Entry 5AOO (X-ray diffraction, 2.10 A resolution); this record covers chains A and B of the 3 polymer chains in the assembly.

Chain A:
Protein: VP0
From: Aichivirus a
UniProtKB: Q91QP4 (Q91QP4_AIV); residues 1-253 here correspond to UniProt positions 764-1016 (UniProt number = residue number + 763)
Chain sequence (253 residues; row label = number of the first residue in the row):
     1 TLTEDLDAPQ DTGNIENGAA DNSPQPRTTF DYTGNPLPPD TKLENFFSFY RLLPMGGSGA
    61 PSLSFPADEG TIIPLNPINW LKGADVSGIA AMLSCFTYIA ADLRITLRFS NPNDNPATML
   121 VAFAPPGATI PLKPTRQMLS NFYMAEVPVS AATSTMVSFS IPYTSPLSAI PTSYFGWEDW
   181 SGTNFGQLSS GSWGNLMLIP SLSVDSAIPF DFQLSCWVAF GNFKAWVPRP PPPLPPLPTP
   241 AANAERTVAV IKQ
Not modelled in the structure: 84-87, 234-253

Chain B:
Protein: VP1
From: Aichivirus a
UniProtKB: Q91QP4 (Q91QP4_AIV); residues 1-370 here correspond to UniProt positions 171-540 (UniProt number = residue number + 170)
Chain sequence (370 residues; numbered 1 to 370; the number before each row is that of its first residue):
     1 GNSVTNIYGN GNNVTTDVGA NGWAPTVSTG LGDGPVSASA DSLPGRSGGA SSEKTHTVSG
    61 SSNKVGSRFS KWWEPAAARA SESATDSAIE GIDAAGKAAS KAITRKLDRP AAPSSTANPQ
   121 PSLIALNPSA TQSGNASILT GSTAPSLLAY PTATPVPLPN PDEPSQPGPS GDRTWLLDTV
   181 TWSQEFTRGW NIAGSNGMQW TGLESLIFPV STDTNWTSTS SPTAYPLPFS FVRAYPDSSW
   241 AAMYNTHSMW NCGWRVQVTV NGSQFHAGAL ILYMVPEATT HAIQTARDNA GFVFPYVILN
   301 LYESNTATIE VPYISPTPNT SSGLHAPWTF YLQVLSPLNP PPSLPTSLSC SIYVTPVDSS
   361 FHGLRYLAPQ
Not modelled in the structure: 1-12, 56-63, 76-111

Chain A / chain B interface:
Residue-residue contacts (105):
  Gln10(A) with Thr116(B); Pro119(B)
  Asp11(A) with Thr116(B)
  Thr12(A) with Thr116(B); Pro119(B)
  Asn14(A) with Ser114(B), hydrogen bond (backbone-side chain); Gln120(B), hydrogen bond (side chain-backbone); Glu303(B), hydrogen bond
  Ile15(A) with Tyr296(B), hydrogen bond (backbone-side chain)
  Glu16(A) with Pro145(B); Val297(B); Ile298(B), hydrogen bond (backbone-backbone); Asn300(B), hydrogen bond; Glu303(B)
  Asn17(A) with Pro113(B), hydrogen bond (side chain-backbone); Gln120(B), hydrogen bond; Pro145(B); Leu147(B); Val297(B)
  Gly18(A) with Tyr296(B)
  Ala19(A) with Ser114(B)
  Asp21(A) with Ser114(B)
  Gln25(A) with Thr116(B), hydrogen bond
  Pro39(A) with Asn13(B)
  Glu44(A) with Val18(B); Asn21(B)
  Asn45(A) with Val14(B); Val18(B)
  Ser48(A) with Thr16(B), hydrogen bond; Val18(B)
  Phe49(A) with Thr16(B)
  Thr97(A) with Pro276(B); Glu277(B)
  Tyr98(A) with Glu277(B), hydrogen bond; Ile314(B); Ser315(B), hydrogen bond (side chain-backbone); Pro316(B), hydrophobic
  Asp102(A) with Val36(B); Ser37(B), hydrogen bond; Ala38(B), hydrogen bond (side chain-backbone)
  Arg104(A) with Asp17(B), hydrogen bond (side chain-backbone); Val18(B); Gly19(B); Pro35(B)
  Ser160(A) with Pro35(B); Val36(B)
  Pro162(A) with Val36(B); Ser37(B); Ala38(B)
  Tyr163(A) with Ala38(B)
  Leu167(A) with Pro316(B), hydrophobic; Thr317(B)
  Ser168(A) with Pro316(B), hydrogen bond (backbone-backbone)
  Ala169(A) with Pro316(B)
  Pro171(A) with Pro316(B), hydrophobic
  Ser173(A) with Glu277(B), hydrogen bond (side chain-backbone); Thr279(B), hydrogen bond
  Tyr174(A) with Glu277(B); Thr279(B); Leu324(B); His325(B)
  Phe175(A) with Trp200(B); Glu277(B), hydrogen bond (backbone-side chain); Ala278(B); His325(B); Ala326(B), hydrogen bond (backbone-backbone); Thr329(B)
  Gly176(A) with Leu324(B)
  Trp177(A) with Phe208(B), hydrophobic; Val210(B), hydrophobic; Leu324(B), hydrogen bond (backbone-backbone)
  Asp179(A) with Leu324(B)
  Trp180(A) with Phe208(B); Ser248(B); Ser322(B); Leu324(B), hydrophobic
  Ser181(A) with Phe208(B)
  Gly182(A) with Phe208(B)
  Phe185(A) with Trp200(B), hydrophobic; Leu206(B), hydrophobic
  Gly221(A) with Val18(B)
  Asn222(A) with Val18(B), hydrogen bond (backbone-backbone); Gly19(B), hydrogen bond (side chain-backbone); Asn21(B), hydrogen bond; Ser37(B), hydrogen bond
  Val227(A) with Tyr150(B); Pro276(B), hydrophobic; Ile314(B), hydrophobic
  Pro228(A) with Val293(B), hydrophobic; Phe294(B)
  Arg229(A) with Pro276(B), hydrogen bond (side chain-backbone); Glu277(B), hydrogen bond (side chain-backbone); Ala282(B); Val293(B); Phe294(B)
  Pro230(A) with Thr285(B); Ala290(B); Gly291(B); Val293(B); Phe294(B)
  Pro231(A) with Thr285(B); Ala290(B); Val293(B)
  Pro232(A) with His281(B)
  Pro233(A) with His281(B)
Also at the interface, not in a pair above, chain A (49 interface residues in all): Gly13, Ile161, Leu188
Also at the interface, not in a pair above, chain B (59 interface residues in all): Ala20, Gly22, Gly34, Ser115, Met198, Pro226, Pro318, Ser321, Gly323, Arg365

Overview:
49 residues of chain A face 59 of chain B across their interface, with 27 hydrogen bonds. Polar pairs include
Asn14(A)-Ser114(B), Asn14(A)-Gln120(B) and Asn14(A)-Glu303(B).
Here chain A is VP0 and chain B is VP1, both from Aichivirus a. Entry 5AOO (X-ray structure of a human
Kobuvirus: Aichi virus A (AiV)) was determined by X-ray diffraction.
